Entry 1U55 (X-ray diffraction, 1.77 A resolution); this record covers chain A.

Chain A:
Protein: Heme-based Methyl-accepting Chemotaxis Protein
Organism: Thermoanaerobacter tengcongensis
Notes: fragment: H-NOX domain
UniProt: Q8RBX6 (Q8RBX6_THETN); residue numbers follow UniProt; this construct covers 1-188
Sequence (188 residues; row label = number of the first residue in the row):
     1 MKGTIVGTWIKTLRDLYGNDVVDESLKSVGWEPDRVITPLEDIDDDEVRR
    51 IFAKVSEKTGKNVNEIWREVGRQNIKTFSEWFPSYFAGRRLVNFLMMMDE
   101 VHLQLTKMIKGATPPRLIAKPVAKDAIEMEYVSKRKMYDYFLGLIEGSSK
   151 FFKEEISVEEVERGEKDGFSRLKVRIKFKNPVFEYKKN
Bound ions: heme Fe: His102 (together with oxygen molecule)
Residues lining bound ligands: heme / oxygen molecule: Met1, Lys2, Ile5, Trp9, Ile75, Phe78, Phe82, Tyr85, Phe86, Phe94, Leu95, Met98, Val101, His102, Leu105, Thr106, Thr113, Pro114, Pro115, Leu117, Met129, Tyr131, Ser133, Arg135, Met137, Tyr140, Phe141, Leu144, Ile145, Ser148
From the paper describing this entry:
  - heme Fe coordination: His102
  - binding site for oxygen molecule: Tyr140
  - contacts within the chain: Trp9-Tyr140 (hydrogen bond), Asp45-Arg135 (hydrogen bond), Asn74-Tyr140 (hydrogen bond)
  - binding site for heme Fe: Arg135
  - mutagenesis - Y140L: decreased binding to oxygen (citing earlier work)

Overview:
Ligands of chain A: heme / oxygen molecule. From the paper: a binding site for oxygen molecule at Tyr140;
Y140L reduces binding to oxygen.
Chain A is Heme-based Methyl-accepting Chemotaxis Protein (Thermoanaerobacter tengcongensis); the structure,
Crystal structure of an oxygen binding H-NOX domain related to soluble guanylate cyclases (oxygen complex),
was determined by X-ray diffraction together with 1U4H and 1U56 from the same study.
